3CVX - chains C and A of the 3 polymer chains in the assembly; structure by X-ray diffraction, 3.20 A resolution.

# Chain C
Molecule: 15-nt DNA strand
Sequence (15 nucleotides; each row starts with the number of its first residue):
     1 ACAGCGGXXGCAGGT
Modified positions: 64T (5-hydroxy-thymidine-5'-monophosphate) at position 8; 5PY (1-(2'-deoxy-5'-O-phosphono-beta-D-erythro-pentofuranosyl)-5-methylpyrimidin-2(1h)-one) at position 9

# Chain A
Molecule: RE11660p
From: Drosophila melanogaster
Reference sequence: Q8SXK5 (Q8SXK5_DROME); residues 1-520 here = UniProt positions 1-520
Sequence (543 residues; each row starts with the number of its first residue; numbers below 1 keep their minus sign (Met-22 is residue -22)):
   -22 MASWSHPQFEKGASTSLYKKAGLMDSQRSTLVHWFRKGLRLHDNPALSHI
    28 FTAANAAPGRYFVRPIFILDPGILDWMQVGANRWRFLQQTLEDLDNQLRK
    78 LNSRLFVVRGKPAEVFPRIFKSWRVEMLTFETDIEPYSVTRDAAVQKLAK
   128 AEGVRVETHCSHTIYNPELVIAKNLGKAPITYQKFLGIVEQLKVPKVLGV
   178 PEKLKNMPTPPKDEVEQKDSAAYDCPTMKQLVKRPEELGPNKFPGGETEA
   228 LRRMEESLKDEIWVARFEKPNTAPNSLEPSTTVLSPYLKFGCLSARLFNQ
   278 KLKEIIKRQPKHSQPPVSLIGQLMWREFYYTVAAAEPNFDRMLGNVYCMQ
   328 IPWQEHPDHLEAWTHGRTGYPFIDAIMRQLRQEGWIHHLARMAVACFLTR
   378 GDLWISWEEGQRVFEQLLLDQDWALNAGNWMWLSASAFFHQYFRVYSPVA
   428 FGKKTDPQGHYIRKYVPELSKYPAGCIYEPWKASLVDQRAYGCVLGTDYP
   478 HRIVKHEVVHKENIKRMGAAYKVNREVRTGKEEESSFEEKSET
Unresolved in the structure: -22 to 3, 506-520
Sequence notes: expression tag (-22 to 0); engineered mutation Met369 (His in Q8SXK5)
Residues lining bound ligands: FAD (flavin-adenine dinucleotide): Phe244, Lys246, Thr258, Thr259, Val260, Leu261, Ser262, Leu265, Phe275, Leu296, Gln299, Leu300, Trp302, Arg303, Tyr306, Trp362, Ile363, His364, His365, Arg368, Met369, Ala372, Phe391, Leu395, Asp397, Gln398, Asp399, Leu402, Asn403, Asn406, Trp407, Leu410

# Interface between chain C and chain A
Residue-residue contacts - 28 pairs, chain C then chain A:
  DG7(C) - Gln418(A)  hydrogen bond to the base
  64T_8(C) - Tyr159(A)  phosphate contact
  64T_8(C) - Lys246(A)  base contact
  64T_8(C) - Pro293(A)  base contact
  64T_8(C) - Val294(A)  base contact
  64T_8(C) - Gln299(A)  base contact
  64T_8(C) - Trp302(A)  base contact
  64T_8(C) - His365(A)  base contact
  64T_8(C) - Met369(A)  base contact
  64T_8(C) - Trp409(A)  phosphate contact
  5PY_9(C) - Lys246(A)  base contact
  5PY_9(C) - Pro247(A)  base contact
  5PY_9(C) - His365(A)  base contact
  5PY_9(C) - Leu366(A)  base contact
  5PY_9(C) - Met369(A)  base contact
  5PY_9(C) - Trp409(A)  base contact
  5PY_9(C) - Arg421(A)  salt bridge to the phosphate
  5PY_9(C) - Tyr423(A)  sugar contact
  DG10(C) - Phe420(A)  base contact
  DG10(C) - Arg421(A)  salt bridge to the phosphate
  DG10(C) - Val422(A)  phosphate contact
  DG10(C) - Tyr423(A)  sugar contact
  DC11(C) - Val422(A)  sugar contact
  DC11(C) - Tyr423(A)  phosphate contact
  DC11(C) - Ser424(A)  hydrogen bond to the phosphate
  DC11(C) - Phe428(A)  hydrogen bond to the phosphate
  DC11(C) - Lys431(A)  salt bridge to the phosphate
  DA12(C) - Ala427(A)  phosphate contact
Interface residues without a listed pair, chain A (25 interface residues in all): Gln160, Tyr306, Asn406, Phe416, His417

# In short
The interface between chain C and chain A involves 6 residues on one side and 25 on the other; the contacts
include 3 hydrogen bonds and 3 salt bridges. Polar contacts include DG7(C)-Gln418(A), DC11(C)-Ser424(A) and
DC11(C)-Phe428(A). Bound to chain A: flavin-adenine dinucleotide.
Chain C is a 15-nt DNA strand and chain A is RE11660p (Drosophila melanogaster); the structure, Drosophila
melanogaster (6-4) photolyase H369M mutant bound to ds DNA with a T-T (6-4) photolesion, was determined by
X-ray diffraction.
